9MU4 - chains c and T of the 10 polymer chains in the assembly; structure by electron microscopy, 3.29 A resolution.

Chain c:
Molecule: Histone H2A
From: Drosophila melanogaster
UniProtKB: P84051 (H2A_DROME); residues 14-119 here = UniProt positions 14-119
Chain sequence (106 residues; row label = number of the first residue in the row):
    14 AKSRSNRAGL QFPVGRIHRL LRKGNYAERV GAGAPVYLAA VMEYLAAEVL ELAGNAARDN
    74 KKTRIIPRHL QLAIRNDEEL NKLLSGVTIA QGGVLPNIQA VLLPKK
UniProt features mapped onto this chain:
  - modified residue: Lys36 (N6-succinyllysine), Gln104 (N5-methylglutamine)
  - cross-link: Lys119 (Glycyl lysine isopeptide (Lys-Gly) (interchain with G-Cter in ubiquitin))

Chain T:
Molecule: 164-nt DNA strand
From: Drosophila melanogaster
Sequence (164 nucleotides; each row starts with the number of its first residue; numbers below 1 keep their minus sign (DT-87 is residue -87)):
   -87 TATATATATA TATATATCAG AATCCCGGTG CCGAGGCCGC TCAATTGGTC GTAGACAGCT
   -27 CTAGCACCGC TTAAACGCAC GTACGCGCTG TCCCCCGCGT TTTAACCGCC AAGGGGATTA
    33 CTCCCTAGTC TCCAGGCACG TGTCAGATAT ATACATCGAT ATAT

How chain c and chain T interact:
Pairs across the interface (14; chain c residue first):
  Ala14(c) - DT-43(T)  phosphate contact
  Ala14(c) - DT-42(T)  phosphate contact
  Lys15(c) - DT-43(T)  phosphate contact
  Lys15(c) - DT-42(T)  phosphate contact
  Ser16(c) - DT-43(T)  phosphate contact
  Arg17(c) - DT-43(T)  salt bridge to the phosphate
  Arg20(c) - DT-42(T)  salt bridge to the phosphate
  Gly28(c) - DA-44(T)  phosphate contact
  Gly28(c) - DT-43(T)  phosphate contact
  Arg29(c) - DA-44(T)  phosphate contact
  Arg32(c) - DA-44(T)  salt bridge to the phosphate
  Arg42(c) - DG-37(T)  base contact
  Arg42(c) - DA-35(T)  hydrogen bond to the sugar
  Arg77(c) - DA-54(T)  sugar contact
Also at the interface, not in a pair above, chain T (7 interface residues in all): DA-45

In short:
The interface between chain c and chain T involves 10 residues on one side and 7 on the other, with 1 hydrogen
bond and 3 salt bridges. Among the polar pairs are Arg42(c)-DA-35(T), Arg17(c)-DT-43(T) and Arg20(c)-DT-42(T).
Chain c is Histone H2A and chain T is a 164-nt DNA strand, both from Drosophila melanogaster; the structure,
Structure of a native Drosophila melanogaster octameric nucleosome, was determined by electron microscopy.
